Entry 4V1O (electron microscopy, 9.70 A resolution (very low resolution: no residue pairs are listed; an interface is given only as per-side residue counts)); this record covers chains C and K of the 26 polymer chains in the assembly.

== Chain C ==
Name: DNA-directed RNA polymerase II subunit RPB3
Source organism: Saccharomyces cerevisiae
Reference sequence: P16370 (RPB3_YEAST); residues 1-318 here = UniProt positions 1-318
Chain sequence (318 residues; row label = number of the first residue in the row):
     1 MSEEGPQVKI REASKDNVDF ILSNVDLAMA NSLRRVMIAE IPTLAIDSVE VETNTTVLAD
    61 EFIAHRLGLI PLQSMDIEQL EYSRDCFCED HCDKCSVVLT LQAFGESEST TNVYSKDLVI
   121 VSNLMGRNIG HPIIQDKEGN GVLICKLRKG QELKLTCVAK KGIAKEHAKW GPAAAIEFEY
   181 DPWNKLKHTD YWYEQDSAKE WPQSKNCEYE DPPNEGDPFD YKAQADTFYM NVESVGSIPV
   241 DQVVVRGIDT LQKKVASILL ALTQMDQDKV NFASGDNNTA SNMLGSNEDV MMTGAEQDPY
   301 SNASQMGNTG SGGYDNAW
Not modelled in the structure: 1-2, 269-318
Metal / ion sites: Zn2+: C86, C88, C92, C95
UniProt features mapped onto this chain:
  - binding site (Zn(2+)): C86, C88, C92, C95
  - modified residue: S2 (N-acetylserine)

== Chain K ==
Name: DNA-directed RNA polymerase II subunit RPB11
Source organism: Saccharomyces cerevisiae
Notes: fragment: 2.7.7.6
Reference sequence: P38902 (RPB11_YEAST); residues 1-120 here = UniProt positions 1-120
Chain sequence (120 residues; numbered 1 to 120; the number before each row is that of its first residue):
     1 MNAPDRFELF LLGEGESKLK IDPDTKAPNA VVITFEKEDH TLGNLIRAEL LNDRKVLFAA
    61 YKVEHPFFAR FKLRIQTTEG YDPKDALKNA CNSIINKLGA LKTNFETEWN LQTLAADDAF
Not modelled in the structure: 116-120

== Chain C / chain K interface ==
At this resolution (10 A) residue pairs are not listed: 46 residues of chain C and 42 of chain K lie at the interface.

== In short ==
The interface between chain C and chain K involves 46 residues on one side and 42 on the other. C86(C),
C88(C), C92(C) and C95(C) coordinate Zn2+. Curated annotation (UniProt) lists 4 Zn2+-binding residues on chain
C.
Chain C is DNA-directed RNA polymerase II subunit RPB3 and chain K is DNA-directed RNA polymerase II subunit
RPB11, both from Saccharomyces cerevisiae; the structure, Architecture of the RNA polymerase II-Mediator core
transcription initiation complex, was determined by electron microscopy together with 4V1M and 4V1N from the
same study.
